4J70 - chains C and D of the 28 polymer chains in the assembly; structure by X-ray diffraction, 2.80 A resolution.

== Chain C ==
Name: Proteasome component PRE6
Source organism: Saccharomyces cerevisiae
Notes: EC 3.4.25.1
UniProt: P40303 (PSA7_YEAST); residues -1 to 252 here correspond to UniProt positions 1-254 (UniProt number = residue number + 2)
Amino-acid sequence (254 residues; numbered -1 to 252; the number before each row is that of its first residue; numbers below 1 keep their minus sign (Met-1 is residue -1)):
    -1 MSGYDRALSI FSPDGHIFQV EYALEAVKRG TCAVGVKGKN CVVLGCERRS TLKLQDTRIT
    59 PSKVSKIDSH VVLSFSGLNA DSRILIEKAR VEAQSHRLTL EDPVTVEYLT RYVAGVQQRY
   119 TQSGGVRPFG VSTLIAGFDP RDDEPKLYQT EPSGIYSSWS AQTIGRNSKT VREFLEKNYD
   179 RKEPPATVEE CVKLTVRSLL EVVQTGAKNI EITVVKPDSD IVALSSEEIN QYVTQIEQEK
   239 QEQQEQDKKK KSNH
Disordered / not traced: -1 to 0, 242-252
UniProt features mapped onto this chain:
  - modified residue: Thr58 (Phosphothreonine)

== Chain D ==
Name: Proteasome component PUP2
Source organism: Saccharomyces cerevisiae
Notes: EC 3.4.25.1
UniProt: P32379 (PSA5_YEAST); residues -7 to 252 here correspond to UniProt positions 1-260 (UniProt number = residue number + 8)
Amino-acid sequence (260 residues; row label = number of the first residue in the row; numbers below 1 keep their minus sign (Met-7 is residue -7)):
    -7 MFLTRSEYDR GVSTFSPEGR LFQVEYSLEA IKLGSTAIGI ATKEGVVLGV EKRATSPLLE
    53 SDSIEKIVEI DRHIGCAMSG LTADARSMIE HARTAAVTHN LYYDEDINVE SLTQSVCDLA
   113 LRFGEGASGE ERLMSRPFGV ALLIAGHDAD DGYQLFHAEP SGTFYRYNAK AIGSGSEGAQ
   173 AELLNEWHSS LTLKEAELLV LKILKQVMEE KLDENNAQLS CITKQDGFKI YDNEKTAELI
   233 KELKEKEAAE SPEEADVEMS
Disordered / not traced: -7 to 0, 243-252

== Chain C / chain D interface ==
Pairs across the interface - 61 pairs, chain C then chain D:
  Asp3(C) - Glu117(D)
  Arg4(C) - Glu117(D)
  Ala5(C) - Glu117(D)  hydrogen bond (backbone-side chain)
  Ala5(C) - Ser127(D)
  Ser7(C) - Ser127(D)
  Ser7(C) - Arg128(D)
  Ile8(C) - Asp1(D)
  Ile8(C) - Val4(D)  hydrophobic
  Ile8(C) - Gln15(D)
  Phe9(C) - Gln15(D)
  Phe9(C) - Tyr18(D)
  Phe9(C) - Ala22(D)  hydrophobic
  Phe9(C) - Leu73(D)  hydrophobic
  Phe9(C) - Arg128(D)
  Phe9(C) - Pro129(D)
  Phe9(C) - Gly131(D)
  Ser10(C) - Tyr18(D)
  Pro11(C) - Tyr18(D)  hydrophobic
  Pro11(C) - Glu21(D)
  Asp12(C) - Glu21(D)
  Gly13(C) - Tyr18(D)
  Gly13(C) - Glu21(D)
  Gly13(C) - Ala22(D)
  His14(C) - Leu25(D)
  Ile15(C) - Leu73(D)  hydrophobic
  Ile15(C) - Arg128(D)
  Lys35(C) - Glu52(D)  salt bridge
  Gln116(C) - Ala75(D)
  Gln116(C) - Asp76(D)
  Gln116(C) - Arg128(D)
  Thr119(C) - Arg128(D)  hydrogen bond (backbone-side chain)
  Gln120(C) - Met126(D)
  Gln120(C) - Ser127(D)  hydrogen bond (backbone-backbone)
  Gln120(C) - Arg128(D)
  Gln120(C) - Pro129(D)
  Gln120(C) - Phe130(D)
  Ser121(C) - Ser127(D)
  Gly122(C) - Ser127(D)
  Ser151(C) - Ala75(D)
  Gly152(C) - Ala75(D)
  Ile153(C) - Ala75(D)
  Ser155(C) - Leu51(D)
  Ser155(C) - Ser55(D)
  Ser156(C) - Leu51(D)
  Ser156(C) - Glu52(D)  hydrogen bond (backbone-backbone)
  Ser156(C) - Ser55(D)  hydrogen bond (backbone-side chain)
  Trp157(C) - Ser48(D)
  Trp157(C) - Leu50(D)
  Trp157(C) - Leu51(D)
  Trp157(C) - Glu52(D)
  Ser158(C) - Leu50(D)  hydrogen bond (backbone-backbone)
  Ser158(C) - Glu52(D)  hydrogen bond (backbone-side chain)
  Ala159(C) - Leu50(D)
  Leu173(C) - Leu50(D)  hydrophobic
  Glu174(C) - Ser48(D)  hydrogen bond
  Glu174(C) - Pro49(D)
  Glu174(C) - Leu50(D)
  Arg179(C) - Pro49(D)  hydrogen bond (side chain-backbone)
  Arg179(C) - Leu50(D)  hydrogen bond (side chain-backbone)
  Arg179(C) - Leu51(D)  hydrogen bond (side chain-backbone)
  Arg179(C) - Glu52(D)
Other interface residues (no listed pair), chain C (31 interface residues in all): Arg170, Tyr177
Other interface residues (no listed pair), chain D (27 interface residues in all): Ser19, Thr47, Thr74, Ser79

== Summary ==
31 residues of chain C face 27 of chain D across their interface, with 11 hydrogen bonds and 1 salt bridge.
Among the polar pairs are Lys35(C)-Glu52(D), Ala5(C)-Glu117(D) and Thr119(C)-Arg128(D).
Here chain C is Proteasome component PRE6 and chain D is Proteasome component PUP2, both from Saccharomyces
cerevisiae. Entry 4J70 (Yeast 20S proteasome in complex with the belactosin derivative 3e) was determined by
X-ray diffraction.
